PDB entry 7AR8 | electron microscopy, 3.53 A resolution | chains C and D of the 47 polymer chains in the assembly

== Chain C ==
Name: NADH dehydrogenase [ubiquinone] iron-sulfur protein 3
Organism: Arabidopsis thaliana
Notes: EC 7.1.1.2
UniProt: Q95748 (NDUS3_ARATH); numbering as in UniProt (aligned over 1-190)
Chain sequence (190 residues; numbered 1 to 190; the number before each row is that of its first residue):
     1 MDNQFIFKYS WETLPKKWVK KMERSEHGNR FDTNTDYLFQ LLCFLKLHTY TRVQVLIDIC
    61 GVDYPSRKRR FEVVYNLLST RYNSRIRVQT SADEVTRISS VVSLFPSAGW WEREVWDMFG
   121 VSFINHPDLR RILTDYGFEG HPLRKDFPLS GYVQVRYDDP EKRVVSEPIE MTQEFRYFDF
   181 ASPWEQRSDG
Disordered / not traced: 186-190

== Chain D ==
Name: NADH dehydrogenase subunit 7
Organism: Arabidopsis thaliana
UniProt: A0A2P2CLH2 (A0A2P2CLH2_ARATH); numbering as in UniProt (aligned over 1-394)
Chain sequence (394 residues; each row starts with the number of its first residue):
     1 MTTRKRQIKN FTLNFGPQHP AAHGVLRLVL EMNGEVVERA EPHIGLLHRG TEKLIEYKTY
    61 LQALPYFDRL DYVSMMAQEH AYSLAVEKLL NCEVPLRAQY IRVLFCEITR ILNHLLALTT
   121 HAMDVGALTP FLWAFEEREK LLEFYERVSG ARMHASFIRP GGVAQDLPLG LCRDIDSFTQ
   181 QFASRIDELE EMLTGNRIWK QRLVDIGTVT AQQAKDWGFS GVMLRGSGVC WDLRRAAPYD
   241 VYDQLDFDVP VGTRGDCYDR YCIRIEEMRQ SLRIIVQCLN QMPSGMIKAD DRKLCPPSRC
   301 RMKLSMESLI HHFELYTEGF SVPASSTYTA VEAPKGEFGV FLVSNGSNRP YRCKIRAPGF
   361 AHSQGLDFMS KHHMLADVVT IIGTQDIVFG EVDR
Disordered / not traced: 1-9
Sequence notes: variant Ser363 (Leu in A0A2P2CLH2)

== Interface between chain C and chain D ==
Residue-residue contacts - 75 pairs, chain C then chain D:
  His27(C) with Lys88(D); Ser325(D), hydrogen bond; Ser326(D); Thr327(D), hydrogen bond (backbone-side chain)
  Lys46(C) with Asp216(D), salt bridge
  Gln54(C) with Lys215(D), hydrogen bond
  Val55(C) with Lys215(D); Gly218(D)
  Ile57(C) with Tyr328(D); Glu337(D); Arg356(D), hydrogen bond (backbone-side chain)
  Asp58(C) with Tyr328(D); Arg356(D)
  Ile59(C) with Lys354(D)
  Cys60(C) with Phe341(D), hydrophobic; Lys354(D)
  Gly61(C) with Arg352(D), hydrogen bond (backbone-side chain)
  Val62(C) with Tyr351(D), hydrophobic
  Asp63(C) with Tyr351(D), hydrogen bond (backbone-side chain)
  Tyr64(C) with Val343(D); Tyr351(D)
  Pro65(C) with Tyr351(D)
  Asn76(C) with Tyr328(D)
  Leu78(C) with Trp231(D), hydrophobic
  Thr80(C) with Trp231(D)
  Asn83(C) with Trp231(D); Ala236(D), hydrogen bond (side chain-backbone)
  Arg85(C) with Leu233(D); Tyr328(D); Glu337(D), salt bridge
  Arg87(C) with Ser326(D); Thr327(D)
  Pro106(C) with Asp216(D); Trp217(D)
  Ser107(C) with Asp216(D); Trp217(D); Gln364(D), hydrogen bond (backbone-side chain)
  Trp110(C) with Pro42(D), hydrophobic; Ile44(D), hydrophobic; Phe360(D), hydrophobic; Ser363(D); Gln364(D)
  Trp111(C) with Lys354(D); Phe360(D); Ala361(D), hydrophobic; Gln364(D)
  Arg113(C) with Glu41(D), salt bridge
  Glu114(C) with Lys354(D), salt bridge; Phe360(D); Arg394(D), salt bridge
  Phe119(C) with Arg352(D)
  Ile132(C) with Ile44(D); Gly45(D)
  Leu133(C) with Gly45(D); His48(D); Asp393(D)
  Pro142(C) with Lys53(D), hydrogen bond (backbone-side chain)
  Leu143(C) with Lys53(D); Glu56(D); Arg352(D)
  Arg144(C) with Lys53(D), hydrogen bond (backbone-side chain)
  Lys145(C) with Glu56(D); Tyr351(D)
  Phe147(C) with Lys53(D), hydrogen bond (backbone-side chain)
  Leu149(C) with Lys53(D); Leu54(D), hydrophobic; Tyr57(D), hydrophobic
  Phe175(C) with Tyr57(D), hydrophobic; Lys58(D)
  Tyr177(C) with Arg349(D)
  Phe180(C) with Thr317(D); Glu318(D)
  Ser182(C) with Glu318(D), hydrogen bond
  Glu185(C) with Glu318(D); Ser321(D)
Also at the interface, not in a pair above, chain C (44 interface residues in all): Val74, Phe105, Met118, Arg130, Pro148
Also at the interface, not in a pair above, chain D (47 interface residues in all): Glu52, Thr59, Leu89, Gln212, Val229, Ala330, Gly346, Asn348

== Summary ==
44 residues of chain C face 47 of chain D across their interface; the contacts include 12 hydrogen bonds and 5
salt bridges. Among the polar pairs are Lys46(C)-Asp216(D), Arg85(C)-Glu337(D) and Arg113(C)-Glu41(D).
Here chain C is NADH dehydrogenase [ubiquinone] iron-sulfur protein 3 and chain D is NADH dehydrogenase
subunit 7, both from Arabidopsis thaliana. Entry 7AR8 (Cryo-EM structure of Arabidopsis thaliana complex-I
(closed conformation)) was determined by electron microscopy (same publication as 7AQQ, 7AQR, 7AQW, 7AR7,
7AR9, 7ARB, 7ARC and 7ARD).
